PDB entry 1Y10 | X-ray diffraction, 2.30 A resolution | chains A and B

[Chain A (and B)]
Name: Hypothetical protein Rv1264/MT1302
Source organism: Mycobacterium tuberculosis
Notes: EC 4.6.1.1; chain B of this document is another copy of the same molecule, construct and numbering; everything in this record applies to it too
Reference sequence: Q11055 (Y1264_MYCTU); residues 1-397 here = UniProt positions 1-397
Chain sequence (407 residues; each row starts with the number of its first residue):
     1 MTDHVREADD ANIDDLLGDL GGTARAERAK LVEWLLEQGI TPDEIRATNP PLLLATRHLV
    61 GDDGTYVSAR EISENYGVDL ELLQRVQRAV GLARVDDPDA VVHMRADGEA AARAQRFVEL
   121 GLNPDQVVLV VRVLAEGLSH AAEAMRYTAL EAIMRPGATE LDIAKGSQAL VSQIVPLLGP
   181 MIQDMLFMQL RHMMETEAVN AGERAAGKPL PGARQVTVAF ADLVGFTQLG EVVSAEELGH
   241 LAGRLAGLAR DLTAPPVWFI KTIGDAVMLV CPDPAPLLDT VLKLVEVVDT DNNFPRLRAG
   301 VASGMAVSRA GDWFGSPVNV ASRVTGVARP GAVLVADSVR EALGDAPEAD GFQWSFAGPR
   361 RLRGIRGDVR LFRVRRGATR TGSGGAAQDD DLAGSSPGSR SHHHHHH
Not modelled in the structure: 1-13, 346-348, 377-407 (chain B: 1-19, 377-407)
Construct notes: expression tag (398-407)
Ion coordination: Ca2+ site 1: Glu44 (shared with 1 residue of chain D); Ca2+ site 2: Glu136 (shared with Asp222(B), Asp265(B) of chain B); Ca2+ site 3: Asp222, Leu223, Asp265

[How chain A and chain B interact]
Residue-residue contacts (183; chain A residue first):
  Asp19(A) - Lys208(B)  salt bridge
  Leu20(A) - Ala205(B)
  Leu20(A) - Ala206(B)  hydrophobic
  Ala24(A) - Ala205(B)
  Arg28(A) - Ala205(B)
  Asn49(A) - Leu210(B)
  Asn49(A) - Pro211(B)
  Pro50(A) - Ala198(B)
  Pro50(A) - Gly202(B)
  Leu52(A) - Ala201(B)  hydrophobic
  Leu53(A) - Met194(B)
  Leu53(A) - Ala198(B)
  Thr56(A) - Met194(B)
  Arg57(A) - Met194(B)
  Arg57(A) - Arg309(B)
  Leu59(A) - Phe187(B)
  Val60(A) - Phe187(B)
  Val60(A) - Arg191(B)  hydrogen bond (backbone-side chain)
  Val60(A) - Met194(B)  hydrophobic
  Gly61(A) - Arg191(B)
  Asp62(A) - Arg191(B)
  Asp62(A) - Arg309(B)  salt bridge
  Gly64(A) - Arg309(B)
  Tyr66(A) - Arg309(B)  hydrogen bond
  Arg88(A) - Thr262(B)
  Val90(A) - Met188(B)  hydrophobic
  Gly91(A) - Lys261(B)
  Gly91(A) - Thr262(B)
  Leu92(A) - Lys261(B)
  Ala93(A) - Ile260(B)
  Ala93(A) - Ala310(B)
  Ala93(A) - Gly311(B)
  Ala93(A) - Asp312(B)
  Arg94(A) - Phe259(B)
  Arg94(A) - Ile260(B)  hydrogen bond (backbone-backbone)
  Val102(A) - Ala310(B)
  Val102(A) - Gly311(B)
  Met104(A) - Arg191(B)
  Ala106(A) - Arg191(B)
  Asp107(A) - Met188(B)
  Asp107(A) - Arg191(B)  salt bridge
  Ala110(A) - Asp184(B)
  Ala110(A) - Met188(B)  hydrophobic
  Arg113(A) - Asp184(B)  salt bridge
  Arg116(A) - Leu177(B)
  Phe117(A) - Ile174(B)  hydrophobic
  Phe117(A) - Leu177(B)  hydrophobic
  Phe117(A) - Leu178(B)  hydrophobic
  Leu120(A) - Gln173(B)
  Leu120(A) - Ile174(B)  hydrophobic
  Leu120(A) - Leu177(B)  hydrophobic
  Leu122(A) - Ile174(B)  hydrophobic
  Asn123(A) - Glu151(B)  hydrogen bond
  Gln126(A) - Tyr147(B)
  Gln126(A) - Thr148(B)  hydrogen bond
  Gln126(A) - Glu151(B)
  Leu129(A) - Glu236(B)
  Leu129(A) - Gly239(B)
  Leu129(A) - His240(B)
  Val130(A) - Ala144(B)
  Val130(A) - Thr148(B)
  Val131(A) - Met185(B)
  Arg132(A) - Gly239(B)
  Arg132(A) - Ala242(B)
  Arg132(A) - Gly243(B)
  Arg132(A) - Gly264(B)
  Val133(A) - His140(B)
  Val133(A) - Ala141(B)
  Val133(A) - Ala235(B)
  Val133(A) - Gly239(B)
  Leu134(A) - Ala141(B)  hydrophobic
  Leu134(A) - Ile182(B)  hydrophobic
  Leu134(A) - Met185(B)  hydrophobic
  Ala135(A) - Met185(B)
  Ala135(A) - Gln189(B)
  Glu136(A) - Ile263(B)
  Glu136(A) - Gly264(B)
  Glu136(A) - Asp265(B)  hydrogen bond (side chain-backbone)
  Leu138(A) - Leu134(B)  hydrophobic
  Leu138(A) - Ile182(B)
  Leu138(A) - Met185(B)  hydrophobic
  Leu138(A) - Leu186(B)
  Leu138(A) - Gln189(B)
  Ser139(A) - Gln189(B)
  His140(A) - Val133(B)
  Ala141(A) - Val133(B)
  Ala141(A) - Leu134(B)  hydrophobic
  Ala142(A) - Gln189(B)
  Ala142(A) - Met193(B)
  Glu143(A) - Arg323(B)  salt bridge
  Ala144(A) - Val130(B)
  Met145(A) - Val130(B)
  Arg146(A) - Met193(B)
  Arg146(A) - Glu197(B)  salt bridge
  Tyr147(A) - Gln126(B)
  Tyr147(A) - Arg323(B)
  Thr148(A) - Leu122(B)
  Thr148(A) - Gln126(B)
  Thr148(A) - Val130(B)
  Leu150(A) - Glu197(B)
  Glu151(A) - Asn123(B)
  Glu151(A) - Gln126(B)  hydrogen bond
  Ala152(A) - Gly121(B)
  Ala152(A) - Leu122(B)  hydrophobic
  Glu160(A) - Ala205(B)
  Leu170(A) - Leu120(B)
  Gln173(A) - Leu120(B)
  Ile174(A) - Leu120(B)  hydrophobic
  Val175(A) - Phe187(B)  hydrophobic
  Leu177(A) - Arg116(B)
  Leu177(A) - Phe117(B)  hydrophobic
  Leu177(A) - Leu120(B)  hydrophobic
  Gly179(A) - Gln183(B)  hydrogen bond (backbone-side chain)
  Pro180(A) - Arg113(B)
  Met181(A) - Phe117(B)  hydrophobic
  Met181(A) - Leu134(B)  hydrophobic
  Ile182(A) - Leu134(B)  hydrophobic
  Ile182(A) - Ile182(B)  hydrophobic
  Asp184(A) - Ala110(B)
  Asp184(A) - Arg113(B)  salt bridge
  Met185(A) - Val131(B)  hydrophobic
  Met185(A) - Leu134(B)  hydrophobic
  Met185(A) - Leu138(B)  hydrophobic
  Leu186(A) - Leu138(B)
  Leu186(A) - Leu178(B)  hydrophobic
  Leu186(A) - Gly179(B)
  Leu186(A) - Ile182(B)  hydrophobic
  Phe187(A) - Leu59(B)
  Phe187(A) - Val60(B)
  Phe187(A) - Val175(B)  hydrophobic
  Met188(A) - Val90(B)  hydrophobic
  Met188(A) - Asp107(B)
  Gln189(A) - Ala135(B)  hydrogen bond (side chain-backbone)
  Gln189(A) - Ser139(B)
  Arg191(A) - Val60(B)  hydrogen bond (side chain-backbone)
  Arg191(A) - Gly61(B)
  Arg191(A) - Asp62(B)
  Arg191(A) - Met104(B)
  Arg191(A) - Ala106(B)
  Arg191(A) - Asp107(B)  salt bridge
  Met193(A) - Ala142(B)
  Met193(A) - Arg146(B)
  Met194(A) - Thr56(B)
  Met194(A) - Val60(B)  hydrophobic
  Glu195(A) - Arg57(B)  salt bridge
  Glu197(A) - Arg146(B)  salt bridge
  Glu197(A) - Leu150(B)
  Ala205(A) - Pro50(B)  hydrophobic
  Phe226(A) - Phe226(B)  hydrophobic
  Leu229(A) - Arg329(B)  hydrogen bond (backbone-side chain)
  Gly230(A) - Arg329(B)
  Gly230(A) - Pro330(B)
  Glu231(A) - Val327(B)
  Val232(A) - Arg298(B)
  Glu236(A) - Arg323(B)  salt bridge
  Glu236(A) - Arg363(B)  salt bridge
  Gly239(A) - Leu129(B)
  Gly239(A) - Arg132(B)
  His240(A) - Leu129(B)
  Ala242(A) - Arg132(B)
  Gly243(A) - Arg132(B)
  Arg250(A) - Arg94(B)
  Phe259(A) - Arg94(B)
  Ile260(A) - Ala93(B)
  Ile260(A) - Arg94(B)  hydrogen bond (backbone-backbone)
  Lys261(A) - Gly91(B)
  Lys261(A) - Leu92(B)
  Thr262(A) - Gly91(B)
  Gly264(A) - Glu136(B)
  Arg298(A) - Val232(B)
  Arg309(A) - Arg57(B)
  Arg309(A) - Asp62(B)  salt bridge
  Arg309(A) - Tyr66(B)  hydrogen bond
  Arg309(A) - Met104(B)
  Ala310(A) - Ala93(B)
  Ala310(A) - Val102(B)
  Ala310(A) - His103(B)
  Gly311(A) - Ala93(B)
  Gly311(A) - Val102(B)
  Asp312(A) - Ala93(B)
  Arg363(A) - Glu231(B)  salt bridge
  Arg363(A) - Val232(B)
  Arg363(A) - Glu237(B)  salt bridge
Also at the interface, not in a pair above, chain A (116 interface residues in all): Asp96, His103, Ala111, Ala114, Gly137, Val171, Leu178, Leu190, Ala198, Ala201, Gly202, Gly225, Ser234, Ala246, Ile263, Gly326
Also at the interface, not in a pair above, chain B (118 interface residues in all): Asn49, Leu52, Leu53, Arg88, Glu109, Gly137, Met145, Ala152, Leu170, Met181, Leu190, Glu195, Val199, Val224, Gly230, Leu238, Ala246, Arg250, Ala328

[In short]
116 residues of chain A face 118 of chain B across their interface; the contacts include 13 hydrogen bonds and
15 salt bridges. Among the polar pairs are Asp19(A)-Lys208(B), Asp62(A)-Arg309(B) and Asp107(A)-Arg191(B). The
Ca2+ site 3 is built by Asp222(A), Leu223(A) and Asp265(A).
Chain A and chain B are both Hypothetical protein Rv1264/MT1302 (Mycobacterium tuberculosis); the structure,
Mycobacterial adenylyl cyclase Rv1264, holoenzyme, inhibited state, was determined by X-ray diffraction
together with 1Y11 from the same study.
